Entry 9D93 (electron microscopy, 2.85 A resolution); this record covers chains Lf and Lg of the 45 polymer chains in the assembly.

[Chain Lf (and Lg)]
Molecule: Tail collar fibers, gp4
From: Mycobacterium phage Bxb1
Notes: chain Lg of this document is another copy of the same molecule, construct and numbering; everything in this record applies to it too
UniProtKB: Q9B0B7 (Q9B0B7_BPMB1); residue numbers follow UniProt; this construct covers 1-356
Chain sequence (356 residues; each row starts with the number of its first residue):
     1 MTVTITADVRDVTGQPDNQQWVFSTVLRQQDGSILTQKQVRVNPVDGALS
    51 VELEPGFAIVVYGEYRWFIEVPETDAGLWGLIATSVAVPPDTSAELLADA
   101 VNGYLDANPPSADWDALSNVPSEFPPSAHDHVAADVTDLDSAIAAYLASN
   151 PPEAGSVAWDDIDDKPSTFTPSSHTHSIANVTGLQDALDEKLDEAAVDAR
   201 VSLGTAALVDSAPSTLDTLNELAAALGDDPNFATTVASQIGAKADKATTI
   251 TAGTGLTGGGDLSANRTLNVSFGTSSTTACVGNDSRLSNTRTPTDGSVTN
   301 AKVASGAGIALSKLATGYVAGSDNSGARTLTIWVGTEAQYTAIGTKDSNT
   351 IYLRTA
Disordered / not traced: 1, 111-356

[Chain Lf / chain Lg interface]
Pairs across the interface (42; chain Lf residue first):
  A7(Lf) with I34(Lg), hydrophobic
  D8(Lf) with S33(Lg); I34(Lg), hydrogen bond (backbone-backbone)
  V9(Lf) with I34(Lg); T36(Lg)
  R10(Lf) with I34(Lg), hydrogen bond (backbone-backbone); L35(Lg); T36(Lg), hydrogen bond (backbone-backbone)
  D11(Lf) with L35(Lg); K38(Lg), salt bridge; V40(Lg)
  V12(Lf) with F23(Lg); S24(Lg); T25(Lg); L53(Lg); E54(Lg), hydrogen bond (backbone-backbone)
  T13(Lf) with T2(Lg); V40(Lg); V51(Lg); E52(Lg)
  D17(Lf) with T36(Lg), hydrogen bond; K38(Lg)
  Y62(Lf) with T36(Lg)
  Y65(Lf) with L27(Lg), hydrophobic; Q37(Lg), hydrogen bond
  W67(Lf) with L27(Lg), hydrophobic
  W79(Lf) with L27(Lg), hydrophobic; Q29(Lg); I34(Lg), hydrophobic; L96(Lg), hydrophobic; D99(Lg), hydrogen bond
  A83(Lf) with L96(Lg); D99(Lg); A100(Lg)
  T84(Lf) with A100(Lg)
  V86(Lf) with L96(Lg), hydrophobic
  A87(Lf) with L96(Lg); L97(Lg)
  A100(Lf) with L97(Lg), hydrophobic
  V101(Lf) with V101(Lg), hydrophobic
  Y104(Lf) with V101(Lg), hydrophobic; N102(Lg), hydrogen bond
Also at the interface, not in a pair above, chain Lf (28 interface residues in all): G14, P16, W21, E64, T74, A76, G80, L105, P110
Also at the interface, not in a pair above, chain Lg (30 interface residues in all): R28, A58, A98, G103, L105, A107, P110

[In short]
28 residues of chain Lf face 30 of chain Lg across their interface, with 8 hydrogen bonds and 1 salt bridge.
Among the polar pairs are D11(Lf)-K38(Lg), D17(Lf)-T36(Lg) and Y65(Lf)-Q37(Lg).
Both chains are Tail collar fibers, gp4 (Mycobacterium phage Bxb1). Entry 9D93 (Mycobacteriophage Bxb1 tail
tip - Composite map and model) was determined by electron microscopy, deposited together with 9D9W, 9D94, 9D9L
and 9D9X.
